Entry 1SM3 (X-ray diffraction, 1.95 A resolution); this record covers chains H and P of the 3 polymer chains in the assembly.

[Chain H]
Protein: SM3 antibody
Organism: Mus musculus
Notes: fragment: fab fragment
UniProt: P01801 (HV32_MOUSE); aligned to UniProt positions 2-218 over residues 2-214 (the alignment contains insertions or deletions, so no single offset holds)
Sequence (218 residues; each row starts with the number of its first residue; note: 2 numbers in that range are skipped by the numbering (no residue carries them; nothing is unmodelled there); a row labelled like 52A-52C holds insertion residues (52A, then the next letters in order)):
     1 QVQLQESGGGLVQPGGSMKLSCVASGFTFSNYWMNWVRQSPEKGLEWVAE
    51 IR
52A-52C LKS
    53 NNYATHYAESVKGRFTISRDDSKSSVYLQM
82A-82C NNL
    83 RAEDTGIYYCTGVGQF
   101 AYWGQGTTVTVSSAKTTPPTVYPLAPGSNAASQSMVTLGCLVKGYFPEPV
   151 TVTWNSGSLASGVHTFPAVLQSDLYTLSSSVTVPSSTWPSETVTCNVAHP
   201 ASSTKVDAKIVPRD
Not modelled in the structure: 128-133, 214
Differences from the reference sequence: conflict Gln3 (Lys in P01801), Gln5 (Glu in P01801), Leu20 (Val in P01801), Thr28 (Ala in P01801), Asn31 (Tyr in P01801), Lys43 (Arg in P01801), Val48 (Ile in P01801), Leu52A (Phe53 in P01801), Gly94 (Arg99 in P01801), Val95 (Glu100 in P01801), Gln97 (Pro105 in P01801), Thr108 (Leu114 in P01801), Ser113 (Ala119 in P01801), Thr120 (Ser126 in P01801), Asn129 (Ala135 in P01801), Ala131 (Gln137 in P01801), Ser132 (Thr138 in P01801), Gln133 (Asn139 in P01801), Ala160 (Ser166 in P01801), Ala208 (Lys214 in P01801); insertion (56)
Disulfides: Cys22-Cys92, Cys140-Cys195
Ion coordination: Cd2+ site 1: His58 (together with chloride ion); Cd2+ site 2 near His164 (its only coordinating residue here); Cd2+ site 3: Glu191 (together with chloride ion) (shared with 1 residue of chain L)

[Chain P]
Protein: Peptide epitope
UniProt: P15941 (MUC1_HUMAN); residues 1-13 here correspond to UniProt positions 139-151 (UniProt number = residue number + 138)
Sequence (13 residues; numbered 1 to 13; the number before each row is that of its first residue):
     1 TSAPDTRPAPGST
Not modelled in the structure: 1, 11-13
UniProt features mapped onto this chain:
  - glycosylation: Thr1 (O-linked (GalNAc...) threonine), Ser2 (O-linked (GalNAc...) serine), Thr6 (O-linked (GalNAc...) threonine)

[How chain H and chain P interact]
Residue-residue contacts (14; chain H residue first):
  Phe27(H) - Pro10(P)  hydrophobic
  Asn31(H) - Arg7(P)
  Tyr32(H) - Asp5(P)
  Tyr32(H) - Arg7(P)
  Tyr32(H) - Pro8(P)  hydrogen bond (side chain-backbone)
  Tyr32(H) - Ala9(P)
  Tyr32(H) - Pro10(P)
  Trp33(H) - Ala3(P)
  Trp33(H) - Pro4(P)
  Trp33(H) - Asp5(P)  hydrogen bond (backbone-side chain)
  Val95(H) - Ala9(P)  hydrophobic
  Gln97(H) - Pro4(P)
  Gln97(H) - Asp5(P)  hydrogen bond (side chain-backbone)
  Tyr102(H) - Pro10(P)
Other interface residues (no listed pair), chain H (8 interface residues in all): Gly96
Other interface residues (no listed pair), chain P (8 interface residues in all): Thr6

[Summary]
The chain H/chain P interface involves 8 residues from each chain; the contacts include 3 hydrogen bonds.
Among the polar pairs are Tyr32(H)-Pro8(P), Trp33(H)-Asp5(P) and Gln97(H)-Asp5(P).
Chain H is SM3 antibody (Mus musculus) and chain P is Peptide epitope; the structure, Crystal structure of the
tumor specific antibody SM3 complex with its peptide epitope, was determined by X-ray diffraction.
